4GZZ - chains B and C of the 8 polymer chains in the assembly; structure by X-ray diffraction, 4.29 A resolution (low resolution: residue-level contacts below are approximate; hydrogen-bond / salt-bridge calls are withheld).

[Chain B]
Molecule: DNA-directed RNA polymerase subunit alpha
Organism: Thermus thermophilus
Notes: EC 2.7.7.6
UniProtKB: Q5SHR6 (RPOA_THET8); residues 1-315 here = UniProt positions 1-315
Amino-acid sequence (315 residues; row label = number of the first residue in the row):
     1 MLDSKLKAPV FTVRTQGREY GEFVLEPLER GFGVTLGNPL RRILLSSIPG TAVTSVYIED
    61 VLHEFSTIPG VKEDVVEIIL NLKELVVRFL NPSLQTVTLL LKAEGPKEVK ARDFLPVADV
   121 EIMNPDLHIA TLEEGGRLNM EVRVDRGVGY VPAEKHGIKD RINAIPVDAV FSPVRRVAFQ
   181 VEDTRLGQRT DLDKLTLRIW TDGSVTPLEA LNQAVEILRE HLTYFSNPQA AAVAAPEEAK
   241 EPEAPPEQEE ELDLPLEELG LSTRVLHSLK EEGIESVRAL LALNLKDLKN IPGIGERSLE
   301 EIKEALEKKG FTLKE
Unresolved in the structure: 1-6, 230-315

[Chain C]
Molecule: DNA-directed RNA polymerase subunit beta
Organism: Thermus thermophilus
Notes: EC 2.7.7.6
UniProtKB: Q8RQE9 (RPOB_THET8); residues 1-1119 here = UniProt positions 1-1119
Amino-acid sequence (1119 residues; each row starts with the number of its first residue):
     1 MEIKRFGRIR EVIPLPPLTE IQVESYRRAL QADVPPEKRE NVGIQAAFRE TFPIEEEDKG
    61 KGGLVLDFLE YRLGEPPFPQ DECREKDLTY QAPLYARLQL IHKDTGLIKE DEVFLGHIPL
   121 MTEDGSFIIN GADRVIVSQI HRSPGVYFTP DPARPGRYIA SIIPLPKRGP WIDLEVEPNG
   181 VVSMKVNKRK FPLVLLLRVL GYDQETLARE LGAYGELVQG LMDESVFAMR PEEALIRLFT
   241 LLRPGDPPKR DKAVAYVYGL IADPRRYDLG EAGRYKAEEK LGIRLSGRTL ARFEDGEFKD
   301 EVFLPTLRYL FALTAGVPGH EVDDIDHLGN RRIRTVGELM TDQFRVGLAR LARGVRERML
   361 MGSEDSLTPA KLVNSRPLEA AIREFFSRSQ LSQFKDETNP LSSLRHKRRI SALGPGGLTR
   421 ERAGFDVRDV HRTHYGRICP VETPEGANIG LITSLAAYAR VDELGFIRTP YRRVVGGVVT
   481 DEVVYMTATE EDRYTIAQAN TPLEGNRIAA ERVVARRKGE PVIVSPEEVE FMDVSPKQVF
   541 SVNTNLIPFL EHDDANRALM GSNMQTQAVP LIRAQAPVVM TGLEERVVRD SLAALYAEED
   601 GEVAKVDGNR IVVRYEDGRL VEYPLRRFYR SNQGTALDQR PRVVVGQRVR KGDLLADGPA
   661 SENGFLALGQ NVLVAIMPFD GYNFEDAIVI SEELLKRDFY TSIHIERYEI EARDTKLGPE
   721 RITRDIPHLS EAALRDLDEE GVVRIGAEVK PGDILVGRTS FKGESEPTPE ERLLRSIFGE
   781 KARDVKDTSL RVPPGEGGIV VRTVRLRRGD PGVELKPGVR EVVRVYVAQK RKLQVGDKLA
   841 NRHGNKGVVA KILPVEDMPH LPDGTPVDVI LNPLGVPSRM NLGQILETHL GLAGYFLGQR
   901 YISPIFDGAK EPEIKELLAQ AFEVYFGKRK GEGFGVDKRE VEVLRRAEKL GLVTPGKTPE
   961 EQLKELFLQG KVVLYDGRTG EPIEGPIVVG QMFIMKLYHM VEDKMHARST GPYSLITQQP
  1021 LGGKAQFGGQ RFGEMEVWAL EAYGAAHTLQ EMLTLKSDDI EGRNAAYEAI IKGEDVPEPS
  1081 VPESFRVLVK ELQALALDVQ TLDEKDNPVD IFEGLASKR
Unresolved in the structure: 57-62, 762-784, 1113-1119

[Chain B / chain C interface]
Pairs across the interface (7):
  R30(B) with E692(C); P854(C); E856(C)
  V34(B) with R978(C)
  N38(B) with T979(C)
  R42(B) with R939(C); E981(C)
Other interface residues (no listed pair), chain B (5 interface residues in all): G31

[Overview]
5 residues of chain B face 7 of chain C across their interface.
Here chain B is DNA-directed RNA polymerase subunit alpha and chain C is DNA-directed RNA polymerase subunit
beta, both from Thermus thermophilus. Entry 4GZZ (Crystal structures of bacterial RNA Polymerase paused
elongation complexes) was determined by X-ray diffraction, deposited together with 4GZY.
